Entry 4AQ6 (X-ray diffraction, 1.98 A resolution); this record covers chains A and B of the 6 polymer chains in the assembly.

Chain A (and B):
Name: Homogentisate 1,2-dioxygenase
Organism: Pseudomonas putida
Notes: EC 1.13.11.5; chain B of this document is another copy of the same molecule, construct and numbering; everything in this record applies to it too
UniProt: Q88E47 (HGD_PSEPK); numbering as in UniProt (aligned over 1-433)
Amino-acid sequence (433 residues; row label = number of the first residue in the row):
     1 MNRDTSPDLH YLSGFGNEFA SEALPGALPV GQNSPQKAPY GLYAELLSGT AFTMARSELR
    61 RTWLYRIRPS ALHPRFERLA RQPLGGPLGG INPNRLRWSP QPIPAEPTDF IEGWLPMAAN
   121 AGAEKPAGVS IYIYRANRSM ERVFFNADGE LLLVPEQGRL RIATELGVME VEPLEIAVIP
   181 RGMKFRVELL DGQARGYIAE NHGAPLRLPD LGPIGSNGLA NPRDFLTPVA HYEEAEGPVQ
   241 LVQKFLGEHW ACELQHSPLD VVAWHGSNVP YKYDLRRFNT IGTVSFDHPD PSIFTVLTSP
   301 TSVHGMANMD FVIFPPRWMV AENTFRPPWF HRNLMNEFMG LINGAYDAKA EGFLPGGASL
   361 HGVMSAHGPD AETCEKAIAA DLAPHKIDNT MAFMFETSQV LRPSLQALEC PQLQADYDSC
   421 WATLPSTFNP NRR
Disordered / not traced: 1-8
Bound ions: Fe ion: His-331, Glu-337, His-367 (together with 2-(3,6-dihydroxyphenyl)acetic acid)
Residues lining bound ligands: 2-(3,6-dihydroxyphenyl)acetic acid (OMD): His-288, Pro-289, Pro-291, Phe-314, Pro-328, Trp-329, His-331, Glu-337, Met-339, Tyr-346, Ala-348, His-361, His-367, Met-394
Reported in the primary citation:
  - conformationally variable residues (order/disorder transition): Gly-344 to Glu-351
  - binding site for 2-(3,6-dihydroxyphenyl)acetic acid: His-288, Tyr-346
  - mutagenesis - Y346F (60-fold): decreased binding to 2-(3,6-dihydroxyphenyl)acetic acid
  - mutagenesis - H288Q (75-fold), Y346F (20-fold): decreased catalytic activity on 2-(3,6-dihydroxyphenyl)acetic acid
  - mutagenesis - H288Q: abolished binding to 2-(3,6-dihydroxyphenyl)acetic acid
  - catalytic residues: His-288 (proposed by the authors, not directly observed)
  - catalytic residues: Tyr-346

Interface between chain A and chain B:
Residue-residue contacts (107):
  Ile-91(A) / Phe-245(B)  hydrophobic
  Ile-91(A) / Leu-246(B)
  Ile-91(A) / Glu-248(B)
  Ile-91(A) / Trp-250(B)
  Asn-92(A) / Phe-245(B)
  Pro-93(A) / Gln-243(B)
  Pro-93(A) / Phe-245(B)  hydrophobic
  Pro-93(A) / Trp-250(B)
  Asn-94(A) / Arg-75(B)
  Asn-94(A) / Phe-76(B)  hydrogen bond (side chain-backbone)
  Asn-94(A) / Trp-250(B)
  Arg-95(A) / Ala-71(B)  hydrogen bond (side chain-backbone)
  Arg-95(A) / His-73(B)  hydrogen bond (side chain-backbone)
  Phe-286(A) / Gly-31(B)
  Phe-286(A) / Gln-32(B)
  Asp-287(A) / Gln-32(B)  hydrogen bond
  Asp-287(A) / Asn-33(B)  hydrogen bond (side chain-backbone)
  Asp-287(A) / Ser-34(B)  hydrogen bond (side chain-backbone)
  Asp-290(A) / Phe-52(B)
  Pro-291(A) / Phe-52(B)
  Ser-292(A) / Phe-52(B)
  Ser-302(A) / Ser-302(B)  hydrogen bond
  Val-303(A) / Ser-302(B)
  His-304(A) / Met-54(B)
  Gly-305(A) / Ala-51(B)
  Gly-305(A) / Thr-53(B)  hydrogen bond (backbone-side chain)
  Gly-305(A) / Met-54(B)
  Met-306(A) / Met-54(B)
  Asn-323(A) / Gln-32(B)  hydrogen bond (backbone-side chain)
  Asn-323(A) / Pro-35(B)
  Asn-323(A) / Gln-36(B)  hydrogen bond (backbone-backbone)
  Thr-324(A) / Gln-32(B)
  Thr-324(A) / Ser-34(B)
  Thr-324(A) / Pro-35(B)
  Thr-324(A) / Gln-36(B)
  Phe-325(A) / Ser-34(B)  hydrogen bond (backbone-backbone)
  Phe-325(A) / Pro-35(B)
  Phe-325(A) / Gln-36(B)
  Trp-329(A) / Ser-34(B)
  Trp-329(A) / Leu-46(B)  hydrophobic
  Trp-329(A) / Phe-52(B)  hydrophobic
  Trp-329(A) / Trp-63(B)
  Phe-330(A) / Tyr-43(B)  hydrophobic
  Phe-330(A) / Ala-44(B)
  Phe-330(A) / Glu-45(B)
  Phe-330(A) / Leu-46(B)  hydrogen bond (backbone-backbone)
  Phe-330(A) / Pro-69(B)  hydrophobic
  His-331(A) / Leu-46(B)
  His-331(A) / Ser-48(B)  hydrogen bond
  His-331(A) / Phe-52(B)
  Arg-332(A) / Glu-45(B)  salt bridge
  Arg-332(A) / Leu-46(B)  hydrogen bond (backbone-backbone)
  Arg-332(A) / Leu-47(B)
  Arg-332(A) / Ser-48(B)  hydrogen bond (backbone-backbone)
  Arg-332(A) / Leu-64(B)
  Arg-332(A) / Arg-66(B)
  Arg-332(A) / Ser-70(B)  hydrogen bond
  Arg-332(A) / Glu-165(B)  salt bridge
  Arg-332(A) / Gly-182(B)  hydrogen bond (side chain-backbone)
  Arg-332(A) / Met-183(B)
  Arg-332(A) / Lys-184(B)
  Asn-333(A) / Ser-48(B)
  Leu-334(A) / Ser-48(B)  hydrogen bond (backbone-backbone)
  Leu-334(A) / Gly-49(B)
  Leu-334(A) / Thr-50(B)
  Leu-334(A) / Arg-181(B)
  Met-335(A) / Ala-51(B)  hydrophobic
  Val-363(A) / Ala-147(B)
  Met-364(A) / Leu-47(B)  hydrophobic
  Met-364(A) / Ser-48(B)
  Met-364(A) / Phe-145(B)
  Met-364(A) / Arg-181(B)
  Met-364(A) / Gly-182(B)
  Ala-366(A) / Ser-70(B)
  Ala-366(A) / Ala-71(B)
  His-367(A) / Ala-71(B)
  Cys-374(A) / Tyr-43(B)  hydrophobic
  Ala-377(A) / Gln-36(B)  hydrogen bond (backbone-side chain)
  Ile-378(A) / Gln-36(B)  hydrogen bond (backbone-side chain)
  Ala-380(A) / Gln-36(B)  hydrogen bond (backbone-side chain)
  Leu-382(A) / Gln-36(B)
  Arg-402(A) / Leu-246(B)
  Asp-418(A) / His-73(B)
  Asp-418(A) / Arg-75(B)
  Trp-421(A) / Ala-71(B)
  Trp-421(A) / Leu-72(B)
  Ala-422(A) / Leu-72(B)
  Leu-424(A) / Pro-69(B)  hydrophobic
  Leu-424(A) / Leu-72(B)
  Pro-425(A) / Tyr-43(B)  hydrogen bond (backbone-side chain)
  Ser-426(A) / Ile-67(B)
  Ser-426(A) / Arg-68(B)
  Thr-427(A) / Tyr-40(B)
  Thr-427(A) / Gly-41(B)  hydrogen bond (side chain-backbone)
  Phe-428(A) / Leu-24(B)  hydrophobic
  Phe-428(A) / Tyr-40(B)
  Phe-428(A) / Leu-42(B)  hydrophobic
  Phe-428(A) / Ile-67(B)  hydrophobic
  Phe-428(A) / Tyr-232(B)  hydrophobic
  Phe-428(A) / Glu-234(B)
  Phe-428(A) / Val-262(B)  hydrophobic
  Asn-429(A) / Tyr-40(B)  hydrogen bond (backbone-backbone)
  Pro-430(A) / Leu-24(B)
  Pro-430(A) / Tyr-40(B)
  Arg-432(A) / Tyr-40(B)
  Arg-433(A) / Pro-39(B)
  Arg-433(A) / Tyr-40(B)  hydrogen bond (backbone-backbone)
Other interface residues (no listed pair), chain A (50 interface residues in all): Glu-322, Ala-379, Glu-396
Other interface residues (no listed pair), chain B (55 interface residues in all): Pro-25, Gly-26, Pro-74, Glu-124

In short:
Chain A and chain B form an interface of 50 and 55 residues respectively, with 25 hydrogen bonds and 2 salt
bridges. Polar contacts include Arg-332(A)/Glu-45(B), Arg-332(A)/Glu-165(B) and Asn-94(A)/Phe-76(B). Bound to
chain A: 2-(3,6-dihydroxyphenyl)acetic acid. From the paper: catalytic residues His-288(A) and Tyr-346(A);
H288Q and Y346F of chain A reduce catalytic activity on 2-(3,6-dihydroxyphenyl)acetic acid.
Both chains are Homogentisate 1,2-dioxygenase (Pseudomonas putida). Entry 4AQ6 (substrate bound homogentisate
1,2-dioxygenase) was determined by X-ray diffraction, deposited together with 4AQ2.
